9H3L - chains A and Q of the 13 polymer chains in the assembly; structure by electron microscopy, 5.84 A resolution (low resolution: residue-level contacts below are approximate; hydrogen-bond / salt-bridge calls are withheld).

[Chain A]
Molecule: 23S ribosomal RNA
From: Escherichia coli
Sequence (2904 nucleotides; numbered 1 to 2904; the number before each row is that of its first residue):
     1 GGUUAAGCGA CUAAGCGUAC ACGGUGGAUG CCCUGGCAGU CAGAGGCGAU GAAGGACGUG
    61 CUAAUCUGCG AUAAGCGUCG GUAAGGUGAU AUGAACCGUU AUAACCGGCG AUUUCCGAAU
   121 GGGGAAACCC AGUGUGUUUC GACACACUAU CAUUAACUGA AUCCAUAGGU UAAUGAGGCG
   181 AACCGGGGGA ACUGAAACAU CUAAGUACCC CGAGGAAAAG AAAUCAACCG AGAUUCCCCC
   241 AGUAGCGGCG AGCGAACGGG GAGCAGCCCA GAGCCUGAAU CAGUGUGUGU GUUAGUGGAA
   301 GCGUCUGGAA AGGCGCGCGA UACAGGGUGA CAGCCCCGUA CACAAAAAUG CACAUGCUGU
   361 GAGCUCGAUG AGUAGGGCGG GACACGUGGU AUCCUGUCUG AAUAUGGGGG GACCAUCCUC
   421 CAAGGCUAAA UACUCCUGAC UGACCGAUAG UGAACCAGUA CCGUGAGGGA AAGGCGAAAA
   481 GAACCCCGGC GAGGGGAGUG AAAAAGAACC UGAAACCGUG UACGUACAAG CAGUGGGAGC
   541 ACGCUUAGGC GUGUGACUGC GUACCUUUUG UAUAAUGGGU CAGCGACUUA UAUUCUGUAG
   601 CAAGGUUAAC CGAAUAGGGG AGCCGAAGGG AAACCGAGUC UUAACUGGGC GUUAAGUUGC
   661 AGGGUAUAGA CCCGAAACCC GGUGAUCUAG CCAUGGGCAG GUUGAAGGUU GGGUAACACU
   721 AACUGGAGGA CCGAACCGAC UAAUGUUGAA AAAUUAGCGG AUGACUUGUG GCUGGGGGUG
   781 AAAGGCCAAU CAAACCGGGA GAUAGCUGGU UCUCCCCGAA AGCUAUAUAA GUAGCGCCUC
   841 GUGAAUUCAU CUCCGGGGGU AGAGCACUGU UUCGGCAAGG GGGUCAUCCC GACUUACCAA
   901 CCCGAUGCAA ACUGCGAAUA CCGGAGAAUG UUAUCACGGG AGACACACGG CGGGUGCUAA
   961 CGUCCGUCGU GAAGAGGGAA ACAACCCAGA CCGCCAGCUA AGGUCCCAAA GUCAUGGUUA
  1021 AGUGGGAAAC GAUGUGGGAA GGCCCAGACA GCCAGGAUGU UGGCUUAGAA GCAGCCAUCA
  1081 UUUAAAGAAA GCGUAAUAGC UCACUGGUCG AGUCGGCCUG CGCGGAAGAU GUAACGGGGC
  1141 UAAACCAUGC ACCGAAGCUG CGGCAGCGAC GCUUAUGCGU UGUUGGGUAG GGGAGCGUUC
  1201 UGUAAGCCUG CGAAGGUGUG CUGUGAGGCA UGCUGGAGGU AUCAGAAGUG CGAAUGCUGA
  1261 CAUAAGUAAC GAUAAAGCGG GUGAAAAGCC CGCUCGCCGG AAGACCAAGG GUUCCUGUCC
  1321 AACGUUAAUC GGGGCAGGGU GAGUCGACCC CUAAGGCGAG GCCGAAAGGC GUAGUCGAUG
  1381 GGAAACAGGU UAAUAUUCCU GUACUUGGUG UUACUGCGAA GGGGGGACGG AGAAGGCUAU
  1441 GUUGGCCGGG CGACGGUUGU CCCGGUUUAA GCGUGUAGGC UGGUUUUCCA GGCAAAUCCG
  1501 GAAAAUCAAG GCUGAGGCGU GAUGACGAGG CACUACGGUG CUGAAGCAAC AAAUGCCCUG
  1561 CUUCCAGGAA AAGCCUCUAA GCAUCAGGUA ACAUCAAAUC GUACCCCAAA CCGACACAGG
  1621 UGGUCAGGUA GAGAAUACCA AGGCGCUUGA GAGAACUCGG GUGAAGGAAC UAGGCAAAAU
  1681 GGUGCCGUAA CUUCGGGAGA AGGCACGCUG AUAUGUAGGU GAGGUCCCUC GCGGAUGGAG
  1741 CUGAAAUCAG UCGAAGAUAC CAGCUGGCUG CAACUGUUUA UUAAAAACAC AGCACUGUGC
  1801 AAACACGAAA GUGGACGUAU ACGGUGUGAC GCCUGCCCGG UGCCGGAAGG UUAAUUGAUG
  1861 GGGUUAGCGC AAGCGAAGCU CUUGAUCGAA GCCCCGGUAA ACGGCGGCCG UAACUAUAAC
  1921 GGUCCUAAGG UAGCGAAAUU CCUUGUCGGG UAAGUUCCGA CCUGCACGAA UGGCGUAAUG
  1981 AUGGCCAGGC UGUCUCCACC CGAGACUCAG UGAAAUUGAA CUCGCUGUGA AGAUGCAGUG
  2041 UACCCGCGGC AAGACGGAAA GACCCCGUGA ACCUUUACUA UAGCUUGACA CUGAACAUUG
  2101 AGCCUUGAUG UGUAGGAUAG GUGGGAGGCU UUGAAGUGUG GACGCCAGUC UGCAUGGAGC
  2161 CGACCUUGAA AUACCACCCU UUAAUGUUUG AUGUUCUAAC GUUGACCCGU AAUCCGGGUU
  2221 GCGGACAGUG UCUGGUGGGU AGUUUGACUG GGGCGGUCUC CUCCUAAAGA GUAACGGAGG
  2281 AGCACGAAGG UUGGCUAAUC CUGGUCGGAC AUCAGGAGGU UAGUGCAAUG GCAUAAGCCA
  2341 GCUUGACUGC GAGCGUGACG GCGCGAGCAG GUGCGAAAGC AGGUCAUAGU GAUCCGGUGG
  2401 UUCUGAAUGG AAGGGCCAUC GCUCAACGGA UAAAAGGUAC UCCGGGGAUA ACAGGCUGAU
  2461 ACCGCCCAAG AGUUCAUAUC GACGGCGGUG UUUGGCACCU CGAUGUCGGC UCAUCACAUC
  2521 CUGGGGCUGA AGUAGGUCCC AAGGGUAUGG CUGUUCGCCA UUUAAAGUGG UACGCGAGCU
  2581 GGGUUUAGAA CGUCGUGAGA CAGUUCGGUC CCUAUCUGCC GUGGGCGCUG GAGAACUGAG
  2641 GGGGGCUGCU CCUAGUACGA GAGGACCGGA GUGGACGCAU CACUGGUGUU CGGGUUGUCA
  2701 UGCCAAUGGC ACUGCCCGGU AGCUAAAUGC GGAAGAGAUA AGUGCUGAAA GCAUCUAAGC
  2761 ACGAAACUUG CCCCGAGAUG AGUUCUCCCU GACCCUUUAA GGGUCCUGAA GGAACGUUGA
  2821 AGACGACGAC GUUGAUAGGC CGGGUGUGUA AGCGCAGCGA UGCGUUGAGC UAACCGGUAC
  2881 UAAUGAACCG UGAGGCUUAA CCUU
Disordered / not traced: 685-793, 865-914, 1032-1122, 1687-1701, 1769-1983, 2054-2509, 2587-2607, 2904

[Chain Q]
Protein: Large ribosomal subunit protein bL20
From: Escherichia coli
UniProt: P0A7L3 (RL20_ECOLI); residues 1-117 here correspond to UniProt positions 2-118 (UniProt number = residue number + 1)
Sequence (117 residues; row label = number of the first residue in the row):
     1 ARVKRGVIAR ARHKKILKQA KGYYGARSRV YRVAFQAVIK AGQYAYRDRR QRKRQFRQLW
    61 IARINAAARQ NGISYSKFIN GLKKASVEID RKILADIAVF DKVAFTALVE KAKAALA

[How chain A and chain Q interact]
Pairs across the interface - 137 pairs, chain A then chain Q:
  U18(A) - Gly22(Q)
  U18(A) - Gly25(Q)
  U18(A) - Arg29(Q)
  A19(A) - Lys21(Q)
  A19(A) - Gly22(Q)
  A28(A) - Arg10(Q)
  U29(A) - Lys4(Q)
  U29(A) - Val7(Q)
  U29(A) - Arg10(Q)
  C444(A) - Ala1(Q)
  C445(A) - Ala1(Q)
  C445(A) - Arg2(Q)
  G446(A) - Arg2(Q)
  A449(A) - Arg2(Q)
  A513(A) - Arg10(Q)
  C516(A) - Arg29(Q)
  C531(A) - Lys40(Q)
  A532(A) - Tyr24(Q)
  A532(A) - Arg27(Q)
  A532(A) - Lys40(Q)
  A532(A) - Tyr44(Q)
  G533(A) - Tyr23(Q)
  G533(A) - Tyr24(Q)
  G533(A) - Arg27(Q)
  G533(A) - Ala41(Q)
  G533(A) - Tyr44(Q)
  G533(A) - Arg47(Q)
  U534(A) - Tyr23(Q)
  U534(A) - Ala41(Q)
  U534(A) - Tyr44(Q)
  U534(A) - Ala45(Q)
  U534(A) - Asp48(Q)
  G535(A) - Ala45(Q)
  G535(A) - Asp48(Q)
  G535(A) - Arg52(Q)
  G535(A) - Gln55(Q)
  G559(A) - Gln51(Q)
  G559(A) - Gln55(Q)
  C560(A) - Arg47(Q)
  C560(A) - Gln51(Q)
  G561(A) - Tyr44(Q)
  G561(A) - Arg47(Q)
  A563(A) - Gln36(Q)
  A563(A) - Lys40(Q)
  C564(A) - Gln36(Q)
  G578(A) - Arg32(Q)
  G578(A) - Gln36(Q)
  U580(A) - Val30(Q)
  U580(A) - Arg32(Q)
  C581(A) - Tyr31(Q)
  C581(A) - Arg32(Q)
  A582(A) - Arg10(Q)
  A582(A) - His13(Q)
  G583(A) - Lys4(Q)
  G583(A) - Gly6(Q)
  C584(A) - Lys4(Q)
  G585(A) - Arg2(Q)
  G976(A) - Arg54(Q)
  G977(A) - Arg54(Q)
  A990(A) - Tyr46(Q)
  A990(A) - Arg50(Q)
  C992(A) - Tyr46(Q)
  C992(A) - Arg50(Q)
  G993(A) - Arg49(Q)
  G993(A) - Arg50(Q)
  C994(A) - Arg49(Q)
  C994(A) - Arg52(Q)
  C994(A) - Lys53(Q)
  C995(A) - Lys53(Q)
  C995(A) - Phe56(Q)
  C995(A) - Trp60(Q)
  C995(A) - Lys92(Q)
  A996(A) - Trp60(Q)
  A996(A) - Asp90(Q)
  A996(A) - Lys92(Q)
  G997(A) - Arg57(Q)
  G997(A) - Asp90(Q)
  G997(A) - Arg91(Q)
  C998(A) - Arg57(Q)
  C998(A) - Lys83(Q)
  C998(A) - Arg91(Q)
  A1009(A) - Gln58(Q)
  A1009(A) - Ile61(Q)
  A1010(A) - Asn65(Q)
  A1010(A) - Tyr75(Q)
  G1011(A) - Asn65(Q)
  G1011(A) - Arg69(Q)
  G1011(A) - Ser74(Q)
  G1011(A) - Tyr75(Q)
  G1011(A) - Ser76(Q)
  U1012(A) - Arg69(Q)
  U1012(A) - Ser74(Q)
  U1012(A) - Lys77(Q)
  A1151(A) - Ser76(Q)
  A1151(A) - Asn80(Q)
  A1151(A) - Lys84(Q)
  C1152(A) - Tyr75(Q)
  C1152(A) - Ser76(Q)
  C1152(A) - Ile79(Q)
  C1152(A) - Lys83(Q)
  C1153(A) - Ile61(Q)
  C1153(A) - Tyr75(Q)
  C1153(A) - Ile79(Q)
  C1153(A) - Arg91(Q)
  G1154(A) - Arg57(Q)
  A1155(A) - Arg54(Q)
  A1156(A) - Tyr46(Q)
  A1156(A) - Arg50(Q)
  A1156(A) - Arg54(Q)
  G1197(A) - Arg5(Q)
  G1197(A) - Ile8(Q)
  U1198(A) - Arg5(Q)
  U1199(A) - Val3(Q)
  G1216(A) - Val7(Q)
  U1217(A) - Lys14(Q)
  G1218(A) - Lys14(Q)
  U1219(A) - Lys18(Q)
  G1227(A) - Ile8(Q)
  G1227(A) - Lys15(Q)
  A1247(A) - Ala1(Q)
  G1248(A) - Ala1(Q)
  G1248(A) - Arg2(Q)
  U1249(A) - Val3(Q)
  U1249(A) - Arg5(Q)
  G1250(A) - Arg5(Q)
  C1251(A) - Arg12(Q)
  G1252(A) - Arg12(Q)
  G1252(A) - Tyr31(Q)
  G1252(A) - Arg32(Q)
  G1252(A) - Phe35(Q)
  A1253(A) - Arg32(Q)
  G2018(A) - Val33(Q)
  A2019(A) - Ala26(Q)
  A2019(A) - Arg27(Q)
  A2019(A) - Val33(Q)
  A2020(A) - Tyr24(Q)
  C2021(A) - Tyr24(Q)
Interface residues without a listed pair, chain A (74 interface residues in all): G17, C20, G30, G536, C812, C1150, G1215, A1226
Interface residues without a listed pair, chain Q (63 interface residues in all): Ser28, Ile39, Ala62

[Summary]
74 residues of chain A and 63 residues of chain Q are in contact.
Chain A is 23S ribosomal RNA and chain Q is Large ribosomal subunit protein bL20, both from Escherichia coli;
the structure, 50S subunit precursor C_(L29)-/(L22)-, was determined by electron microscopy (same publication
as 9H3K, 9HAL and 9HAM).
